Entry 7Q7M (X-ray diffraction, 2.55 A resolution); this record covers chains H and M of the 3 polymer chains in the assembly.

== Chain H ==
Name: Reaction center protein H chain
Source organism: Cereibacter sphaeroides
UniProt: P0C0Y7 (RCEH_RHOSH); residues 10-250 here = UniProt positions 10-250
Amino-acid sequence (241 residues; row label = number of the first residue in the row):
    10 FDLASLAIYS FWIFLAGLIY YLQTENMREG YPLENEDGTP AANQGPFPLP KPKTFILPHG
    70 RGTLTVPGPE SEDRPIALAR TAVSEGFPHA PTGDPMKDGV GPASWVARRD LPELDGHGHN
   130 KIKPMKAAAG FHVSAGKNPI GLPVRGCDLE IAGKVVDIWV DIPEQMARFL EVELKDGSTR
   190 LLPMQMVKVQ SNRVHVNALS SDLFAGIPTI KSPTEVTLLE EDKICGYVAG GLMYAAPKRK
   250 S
Not modelled in the structure: 250

== Chain M ==
Name: Reaction center protein M chain
Source organism: Cereibacter sphaeroides
UniProt: P0C0Y9 (RCEM_RHOSH); residues 1-302 here correspond to UniProt positions 2-303 (UniProt number = residue number + 1)
Amino-acid sequence (302 residues; numbered 1 to 302; the number before each row is that of its first residue):
     1 AEYQNIFTQV QVRGPADLGM TEDVNLANRS GVGPFSTLLG WFGNAQLGPI YLGSLGVLSL
    61 FSGLMWFFTI GIWFWYQAGW NPAVFLRDLF FFSLEPPAPE YGLSFAAPLK EGGLWLIASF
   121 FMFVAVWSWW GRTYLRAQAL GMGKHTAWAF LSAIWLWMVL GFIRPILMGS WSEAVPYGIF
   181 SHLDWTNNFS LVHGNLHYNP FHGLSIAFLY GSALLFAMHG ATILAVSRFG GERELEQIAD
   241 RGTAAERAAL FWRWTMGFNA TMEGIHRWAI WMAVLVTLTG GIGILLSGTV VDNWYVWGQN
   301 HG
Not modelled in the structure: 1, 302
Sequence notes: engineered mutation Thr8 (Ser9 in P0C0Y9), His197 (Phe198 in P0C0Y9)
Ion coordination: Fe ion: His219, Glu234, His266 (shared with 2 residues of chain L)
Residues lining bound ligands:
  - bacteriochlorophyll a (BCL), molecule 1: Trp66, Met122, Val126, Phe150, Ala153, Ile154, Leu156, Trp157, Leu160, Trp185, Thr186, Asn187, Phe189, Ser190, Asn195, Leu196, His197, His202, Ser205, Ile206, Leu209, Tyr210, Val276, Thr277, Gly280, Gly281, Ile284
  - bacteriochlorophyll a (BCL), molecule 2: Met122, Trp157, Leu160, Val175, Ile179, His182, Leu183, Trp185, Thr186
  - bacteriochlorophyll a (BCL), molecule 3: His197, Gly203, Ile206, Ala207, Tyr210, Gly211, Leu214
  - bacteriopheophytin a (BPH), molecule 1: Ser59, Leu60, Gly63, Ala125, Val126, Trp129, Thr133, Thr146, Ala149, Phe150, Ser152, Ala153, Ala273, Val274, Thr277
  - bacteriopheophytin a (BPH), molecule 2: Tyr210, Ala213, Leu214, Ala217, Met218, Trp252, Thr255, Met256
  - speroidenone (SPN): Trp66, Phe67, Phe68, Ile70, Gly71, Ile72, Phe74, Trp75, Phe85, Leu89, Trp115, Leu116, Ser119, Phe120, Met122, Phe123, Trp157, Met158, Gly161, Phe162, Trp171, Val175, Pro176, Tyr177, Gly178, Ile179, His182
  - ubiquinone-7 (UQ7): Leu214, Leu215, Met218, His219, Thr222, Ile223, Ala245, Ala248, Ala249, Trp252, Met256, Phe258, Asn259, Ala260, Thr261, Met262, Ile265, Trp268, Met272
Swiss-Prot annotation at these positions:
  - binding site ((7R,8Z)-bacteriochlorophyll b): His182, His202
  - binding site (Fe cation): His219, Glu234, His266
  - binding site (a ubiquinone): Trp252

== Chain H / chain M interface ==
Pairs across the interface (119; chain H residue first):
  Asp11(H) with Trp297(M), hydrogen bond; His301(M), salt bridge
  Ala13(H) with Val291(M), hydrophobic; Trp297(M)
  Ser14(H) with Trp297(M); His301(M), hydrogen bond
  Ala16(H) with Phe201(M)
  Ile17(H) with Pro200(M), hydrophobic; Phe201(M); Leu204(M), hydrophobic
  Phe20(H) with Phe201(M), hydrophobic; Leu204(M), hydrophobic; Leu275(M), hydrophobic; Thr279(M)
  Trp21(H) with Leu204(M), hydrophobic
  Phe23(H) with Trp271(M), hydrophobic
  Leu27(H) with Trp271(M); Leu275(M), hydrophobic
  Tyr30(H) with Arg267(M), hydrogen bond
  Leu31(H) with Arg267(M); Trp268(M), hydrophobic; Trp271(M)
  Gln32(H) with Phe258(M)
  Glu34(H) with Arg267(M), salt bridge
  Asn35(H) with Ala260(M); Thr261(M), hydrogen bond (side chain-backbone); Gly264(M); Ile265(M), hydrogen bond (side chain-backbone); Trp268(M)
  Glu38(H) with Ile238(M); Arg241(M), salt bridge; Thr261(M)
  Tyr40(H) with Arg253(M)
  Leu42(H) with Arg253(M)
  Lys62(H) with Glu263(M), salt bridge; Arg267(M)
  Phe64(H) with Ile238(M), hydrophobic; Glu263(M)
  Leu66(H) with Ala239(M), hydrophobic
  Leu73(H) with Ile238(M); Ala239(M)
  Glu79(H) with Arg241(M), salt bridge
  Pro111(H) with Arg247(M), hydrogen bond (backbone-side chain)
  Ala112(H) with Arg247(M)
  Ser113(H) with Thr243(M); Arg247(M), hydrogen bond (backbone-side chain)
  Val115(H) with Arg241(M); Gly242(M); Thr243(M); Glu246(M)
  Arg117(H) with Glu236(M), hydrogen bond (side chain-backbone); Gln237(M); Asp240(M), hydrogen bond (side chain-backbone); Arg241(M); Gly242(M)
  Arg118(H) with Glu236(M), salt bridge; Asp240(M), salt bridge
  Glu122(H) with Arg233(M), salt bridge; Glu236(M)
  Gly125(H) with Met20(M)
  His126(H) with Met20(M)
  Ile131(H) with Arg233(M)
  Ala138(H) with Pro15(M)
  Gly139(H) with Arg13(M); Gly14(M)
  Phe140(H) with Arg13(M); Gly14(M); Pro15(M)
  His141(H) with Val12(M); Arg13(M), hydrogen bond (backbone-backbone)
  Val142(H) with Val10(M), hydrophobic; Gln11(M)
  Ser143(H) with Gln11(M), hydrogen bond (backbone-backbone); Val12(M); Arg13(M)
  Ala144(H) with Val10(M); Gln11(M), hydrogen bond (backbone-backbone); Thr37(M); Trp41(M), hydrophobic
  Gly145(H) with Gln9(M); Trp41(M)
  Lys146(H) with Val10(M)
  Val169(H) with Val12(M), hydrophobic
  Pro172(H) with Asp17(M)
  Glu173(H) with Asn44(M)
  Gln174(H) with Val12(M); Arg13(M); Gly14(M), hydrogen bond (side chain-backbone); Pro15(M), hydrogen bond (side chain-backbone); Phe35(M)
  Met175(H) with Val12(M)
  Ala176(H) with Val12(M)
  Arg177(H) with Glu232(M), salt bridge; Arg233(M)
  Met193(H) with Tyr3(M); Gln9(M); Val10(M), hydrophobic
  Gln194(H) with Tyr3(M); Asn5(M); Ser227(M); Arg228(M)
  Met195(H) with Arg228(M)
  Val196(H) with Tyr3(M); Gln9(M), hydrogen bond (backbone-side chain)
  Lys197(H) with Glu2(M); Gln9(M)
  Val198(H) with Gln9(M), hydrogen bond (backbone-side chain)
  Asn206(H) with Glu2(M)
  Leu227(H) with Arg233(M); Glu236(M)
  Glu230(H) with Arg233(M), salt bridge
  Asp231(H) with Gly242(M); Thr243(M), hydrogen bond (side chain-backbone)
  Cys234(H) with Arg228(M), hydrogen bond (side chain-backbone); Phe229(M)
  Gly235(H) with Arg247(M)
  Ala238(H) with Phe229(M), hydrophobic
  Leu241(H) with Glu2(M); Arg228(M)
Interface residues without a listed pair, chain H (73 interface residues in all): Leu12, Leu24, Arg37, Arg70, Glu81, Gly110, Trp114, Lys130, Met134, Pro148, Pro192
Interface residues without a listed pair, chain M (55 interface residues in all): Gly19, Phe208, Asn259, Leu286, Val290, Trp294

== Summary ==
73 residues of chain H and 55 residues of chain M are in contact, with 18 hydrogen bonds and 10 salt bridges.
Polar pairs include Asp11(H)-His301(M), Glu34(H)-Arg267(M) and Glu38(H)-Arg241(M). Chain M binds
bacteriopheophytin a, 3 copies of bacteriochlorophyll a, ubiquinone-7 and speroidenone.
Here chain H is Reaction center protein H chain and chain M is Reaction center protein M chain, both from
Cereibacter sphaeroides. Entry 7Q7M (Room temperature structure of the Rhodobacter Sphaeroides Photosynthetic
Reaction Center F(M197)H mutant at 100 MPa helium ...) was determined by X-ray diffraction.
